Entry 2L1W (solution NMR); this record covers chains A and B.

Chain A:
Name: Calmodulin
Organism: Glycine max
Reference sequence: Q39890 (Q39890_SOYBN); residues 1-149 here correspond to UniProt positions 2-150 (UniProt number = residue number + 1)
Chain sequence (149 residues; numbered 1 to 149; the number before each row is that of its first residue):
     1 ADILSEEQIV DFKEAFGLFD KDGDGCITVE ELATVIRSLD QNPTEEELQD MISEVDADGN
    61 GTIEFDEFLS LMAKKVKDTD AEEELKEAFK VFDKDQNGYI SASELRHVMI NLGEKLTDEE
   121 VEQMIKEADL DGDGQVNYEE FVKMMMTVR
Bound ions: Ca2+ site 1: Asp20, Asp22, Asp24, Cys26, Glu31; Ca2+ site 2: Asp56, Asp58, Asn60, Thr62, Glu67; Ca2+ site 3: Asp93, Asp95, Asn97, Tyr99, Glu104; Ca2+ site 4: Asp129, Asp131, Asp133, Gln135, Glu140

Chain B:
Name: vacuolar calcium ATPase BCA1 peptide
Chain sequence (25 residues; each row starts with the number of its first residue):
    19 ARQRWRSSVS IVKNRARRFR MISNL

Interface between chain A and chain B:
Pairs across the interface - 47 pairs, chain A then chain B:
  Phe12(A) - Asn32(B)
  Phe19(A) - Phe37(B)
  Ile36(A) - Ile40(B)
  Leu39(A) - Arg36(B)
  Leu39(A) - Phe37(B)
  Leu39(A) - Ser41(B)
  Gln41(A) - Ser41(B)
  Gln41(A) - Leu43(B)
  Pro43(A) - Leu43(B)
  Glu47(A) - Leu43(B)
  Met51(A) - Leu43(B)
  Met72(A) - Met39(B)
  Lys75(A) - Met39(B)
  Val76(A) - Lys31(B)
  Val76(A) - Asn32(B)
  Lys77(A) - Lys31(B)
  Asp80(A) - Asn42(B)
  Glu83(A) - Arg38(B)
  Glu83(A) - Asn42(B)
  Glu84(A) - Val27(B)
  Glu84(A) - Lys31(B)
  Glu84(A) - Arg38(B)
  Glu87(A) - Val30(B)
  Glu87(A) - Arg38(B)
  Phe92(A) - Trp23(B)
  Phe92(A) - Ser26(B)
  Phe92(A) - Val27(B)
  Lys94(A) - Arg35(B)
  Ile100(A) - Trp23(B)
  Leu105(A) - Trp23(B)
  Val108(A) - Ser26(B)
  Met109(A) - Arg22(B)
  Met109(A) - Ser26(B)
  Asn111(A) - Arg33(B)
  Leu112(A) - Ile29(B)
  Glu120(A) - Arg22(B)
  Gln123(A) - Ala19(B)
  Met124(A) - Ala19(B)
  Met124(A) - Arg22(B)
  Met124(A) - Trp23(B)
  Glu127(A) - Ala19(B)
  Ala128(A) - Trp23(B)
  Phe141(A) - Trp23(B)
  Phe141(A) - Val27(B)
  Met144(A) - Trp23(B)
  Met145(A) - Val27(B)
  Val148(A) - Arg20(B)
Also at the interface, not in a pair above, chain A (41 interface residues in all): Asp11, Ala15, Leu18, Leu32, Leu48, Phe68, Asp78, Leu116
Also at the interface, not in a pair above, chain B (21 interface residues in all): Arg24

Summary:
41 residues of chain A and 21 residues of chain B are in contact. Asp20(A), Asp22(A), Asp24(A), Cys26(A) and
Glu31(A) form the Ca2+ site 1. The Ca2+ site 2 is built by Asp56(A), Asp58(A), Asn60(A), Thr62(A) and
Glu67(A).
Chain A is Calmodulin (Glycine max) and chain B is vacuolar calcium ATPase BCA1 peptide; the structure, The
solution structure of soybean calmodulin isoform 4 complexed with the vacuolar calcium ATPase BCA1 peptide,
was determined by solution NMR.
